Entry 6BF9 (electron microscopy, 7.20 A resolution (low resolution: residue-level contacts below are approximate; hydrogen-bond / salt-bridge calls are withheld)); this record covers chains A and D of the 6 polymer chains in the assembly.

Chain A:
Protein: Insulin-degrading enzyme
From: Homo sapiens
Notes: EC 3.4.24.56
UniProt: P14735 (IDE_HUMAN); numbering as in UniProt (aligned over 46-1011)
Chain sequence (966 residues; row label = number of the first residue in the row):
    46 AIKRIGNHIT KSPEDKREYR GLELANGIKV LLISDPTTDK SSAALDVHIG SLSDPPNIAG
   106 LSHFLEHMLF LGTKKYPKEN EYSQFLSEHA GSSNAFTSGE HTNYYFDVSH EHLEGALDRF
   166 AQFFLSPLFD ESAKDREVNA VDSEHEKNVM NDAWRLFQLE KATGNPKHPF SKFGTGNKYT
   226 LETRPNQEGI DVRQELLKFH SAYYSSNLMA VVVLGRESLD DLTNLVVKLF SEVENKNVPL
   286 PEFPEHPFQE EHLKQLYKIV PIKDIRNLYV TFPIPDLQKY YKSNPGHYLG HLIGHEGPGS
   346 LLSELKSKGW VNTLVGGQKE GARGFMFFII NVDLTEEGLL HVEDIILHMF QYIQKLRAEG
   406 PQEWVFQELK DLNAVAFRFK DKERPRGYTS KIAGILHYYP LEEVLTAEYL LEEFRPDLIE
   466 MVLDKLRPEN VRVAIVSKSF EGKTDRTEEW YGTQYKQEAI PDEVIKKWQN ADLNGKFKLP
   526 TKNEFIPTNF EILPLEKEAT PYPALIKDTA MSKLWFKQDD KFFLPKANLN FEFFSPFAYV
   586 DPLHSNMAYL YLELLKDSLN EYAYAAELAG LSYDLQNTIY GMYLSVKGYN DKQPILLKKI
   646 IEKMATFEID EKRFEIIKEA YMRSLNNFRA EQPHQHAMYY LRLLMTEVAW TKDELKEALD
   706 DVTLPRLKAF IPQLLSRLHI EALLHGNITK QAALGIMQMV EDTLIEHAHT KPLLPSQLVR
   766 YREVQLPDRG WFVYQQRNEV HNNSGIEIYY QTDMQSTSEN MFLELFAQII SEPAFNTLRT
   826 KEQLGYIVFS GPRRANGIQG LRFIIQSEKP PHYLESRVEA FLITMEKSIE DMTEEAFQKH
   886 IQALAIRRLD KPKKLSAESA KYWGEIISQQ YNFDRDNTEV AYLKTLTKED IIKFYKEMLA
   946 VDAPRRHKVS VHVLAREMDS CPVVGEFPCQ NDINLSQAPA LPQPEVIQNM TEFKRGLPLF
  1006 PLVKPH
Not modelled in the structure: 58, 964-980
Sequence notes: conflict Leu110 (Cys in P14735), Ser171 (Cys in P14735), Ala178 (Cys in P14735), Val257 (Cys in P14735), Leu414 (Cys in P14735), Asn573 (Cys in P14735), Ser590 (Cys in P14735), Ser789 (Cys in P14735), Ala812 (Cys in P14735), Ala819 (Cys in P14735), Ser904 (Cys in P14735)
Swiss-Prot annotation at these positions:
  - motif: Glu853 to Tyr858 (SlyX motif)
  - active site: Glu111 (Proton acceptor)
  - binding site (Zn(2+)): His108, His112, Glu189
  - binding site (substrate): His336 to Gly342, Leu359 to Gln363
  - binding site (ATP): Arg429, Asp895 to Ser901
  - modified residue (N6-succinyllysine): Lys192, Lys697
  - mutagenesis: Glu111 (E111Q: Loss of catalytic activity), Ser132 (S132C: Increases catalytic rate towards INS and amyloid; when associated with C-817), Asn184 (N184C: Increases catalytic rate towards INS and amyloid; when associated with C-828), Pro286 (P286G: Reduced enzyme activity), Gly366 to Gly369 (Reduced enzyme activity), Asp426 (D426C: Increases catalytic rate towards INS and amyloid; when associated with C-899), Tyr496 (Y496A: Strongly reduced enzyme activity), Phe530 (F530A: Strongly increased enzyme activity), Arg767 (R767A: Decreases dimerization. No effect on degradation of ANP. Retains the ability to degrade an aberrant form of ANP, when in the presence of both ANP and the aberrant ANP), Glu817 (E817C: Increases catalytic rate towards INS and amyloid; when associated with C-132), Gln828 (Q828C: Increases catalytic rate towards INS and amyloid; when associated with C-184), Tyr831 (Y831F: No effect on catalytic activity), 1 further mutagenesis entry in UniProt
Reported in the primary citation:
  - mutagenesis - F530A: increased catalytic activity (citing earlier work)

Chain D:
Protein: Fab H11-E light chain
From: Mus musculus
UniProt: P0DOX7 (IGK_HUMAN); residues 110-212 here correspond to UniProt positions 109-211 (UniProt number = residue number - 1)
Chain sequence (211 residues; numbered 2 to 212; the number before each row is that of its first residue):
     2 DIQMTQSPSS LSASVGDRVT ITCRASQSVS SAVAWYQQKP GKAPKLLIYS ASSLYSGVPS
    62 RFSGSRSGTD YTLTISSLQP EDFATYYCQQ SYFNPITFGQ GTKVEIKRTV AAPSVFIFPP
   122 SDEQLKSGTA SVVCLLNNFY PREAKVQWKV DNALQSGNSQ ESVTEQDSKD STYSLSSTLT
   182 LSKADYEKHK VYACEVTHQG LSSPVTKSFN R
Cystine bridges: Cys24-Cys89, Cys135-Cys195

Interface between chain A and chain D:
Residue-residue contacts (7):
  Glu388(A) - Phe94(D)
  Asp389(A) - Phe94(D)
  Leu392(A) - Phe94(D)
  Lys512(A) - Ala33(D)
  Lys512(A) - Ser92(D)
  Trp513(A) - Phe94(D)
  Ala516(A) - Ser31(D)
Interface residues without a listed pair, chain A (9 interface residues in all): Val509, Asn515, Leu518
Interface residues without a listed pair, chain D (7 interface residues in all): Ser29, Tyr93, Asn95

Summary:
The interface between chain A and chain D involves 9 residues on one side and 7 on the other. UniProt lists
active-site residue Glu111(A), 3 Zn2+-binding residues, 12 substrate-binding residues and 8 ATP-binding
residues on chain A. The paper reports that F530A of chain A increases catalytic activity.
Here chain A is Insulin-degrading enzyme (Homo sapiens) and chain D is Fab H11-E light chain (Mus musculus).
Entry 6BF9 (Cryo-EM structure of human insulin degrading enzyme in complex with FAB H11-E heavy chain, FAB
H11-E ...) was determined by electron microscopy (same publication as 5WOB, 6B3Q, 6B70, 6B7Z, 6BF7 and 6BFC).
